Entry 5EMN (X-ray diffraction, 2.20 A resolution); this record covers chain A.

Chain A:
Protein: NADPH--cytochrome P450 reductase
Source organism: Homo sapiens
Notes: EC 1.6.2.4
Reference sequence: P16435 (NCPR_HUMAN); residues 67-680 here correspond to UniProt positions 64-677 (UniProt number = residue number - 3)
Amino-acid sequence (618 residues; numbered 63 to 680; the number before each row is that of its first residue):
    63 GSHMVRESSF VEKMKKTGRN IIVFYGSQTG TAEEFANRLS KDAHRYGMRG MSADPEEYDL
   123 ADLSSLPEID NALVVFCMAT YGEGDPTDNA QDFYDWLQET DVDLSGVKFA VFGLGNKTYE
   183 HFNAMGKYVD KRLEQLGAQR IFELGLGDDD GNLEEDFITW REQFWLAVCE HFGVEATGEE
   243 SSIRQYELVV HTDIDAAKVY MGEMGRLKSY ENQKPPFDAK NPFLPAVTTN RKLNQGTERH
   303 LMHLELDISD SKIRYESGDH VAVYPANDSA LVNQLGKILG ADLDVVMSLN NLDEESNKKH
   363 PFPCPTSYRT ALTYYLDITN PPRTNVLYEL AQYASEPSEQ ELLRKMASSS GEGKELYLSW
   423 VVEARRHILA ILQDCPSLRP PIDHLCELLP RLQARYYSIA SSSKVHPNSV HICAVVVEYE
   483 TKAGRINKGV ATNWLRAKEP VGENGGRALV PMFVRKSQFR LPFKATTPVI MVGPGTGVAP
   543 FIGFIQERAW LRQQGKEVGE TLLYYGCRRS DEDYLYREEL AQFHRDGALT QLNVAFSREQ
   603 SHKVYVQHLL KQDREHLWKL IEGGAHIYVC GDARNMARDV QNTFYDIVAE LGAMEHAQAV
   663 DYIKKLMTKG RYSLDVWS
Unresolved in the structure: 63-69, 241-244
Sequence notes: expression tag (63-66); engineered mutation Leu228 (Pro225 in P16435), Pro287 (Ala284 in P16435), Val503 (Ala500 in P16435)
Residues lining bound ligands:
  - FAD (flavin-adenine dinucleotide): His322, Thr381, Arg427, Arg457, Tyr458, Tyr459, Ser460, Cys475, Ala476, Val477, Val479, Tyr481, Lys490, Gly491, Val492, Ala493, Thr494, Thr538, Ala541, Asp677, Trp679, Ser680
  - FMN (flavin mononucleotide): Gly88, Ser89, Gln90, Thr91, Gly92, Thr93, Ala94, Glu95, Ala141, Thr142, Tyr143, Gly144, Glu145, Gly146, Leu176, Gly177, Asn178, Tyr181, His183, Phe184, Asn185, Asp211, Leu215
  - NADP (NAP; NADP nicotinamide-adenine-dinucleotide phosphate): Arg301, Val477, Pro536, Gly537, Thr538, Gly539, Gly568, Cys569, Arg570, Ser599, Arg600, Lys605, Tyr607, Val608, Gln609, Asn637, Met638, Asp641
Curated features (UniProtKB/Swiss-Prot):
  - binding site (FMN): Ser89 to Ala94, Ala141 to Gly144, Leu176 to Asn185, Asp211
  - binding site (NADP(+)): Arg301, Thr538, Ser599, Arg600, Lys605 to Gln609, Asp641
  - binding site (FAD): Arg427, Arg457 to Ser460, Cys475 to Val477, Tyr481, Gly491 to Thr494, Trp679
Reported in the primary citation:
  - conformationally variable residues (helix shift, order/disorder transition): Phe285 to Asn296, Gly491 to Ala499, Lys500 to Ala510, Leu511 to Leu523

In short:
Bound to chain A: flavin mononucleotide, flavin-adenine dinucleotide and NADP. From UniProt: 21 FMN-binding
residues, 10 NADP+-binding residues and 14 FAD-binding residues. The paper reports conformational variability
at Phe285, Gly491 and Lys500 among others.
Chain A is NADPH--cytochrome P450 reductase (Homo sapiens); the structure, Crystal Structure of Human
NADPH-Cytochrome P450 Reductase(A287P mutant), was determined by X-ray diffraction, deposited together with
5FA6.
